7KMG - chains A and B of the 3 polymer chains in the assembly; structure by X-ray diffraction, 2.16 A resolution.

[Chain A]
Molecule: LY-CoV555 Fab heavy chain
From: Homo sapiens
Notes: antibody fragment or engineered binder
Amino-acid sequence (229 residues; row label = number of the first residue in the row):
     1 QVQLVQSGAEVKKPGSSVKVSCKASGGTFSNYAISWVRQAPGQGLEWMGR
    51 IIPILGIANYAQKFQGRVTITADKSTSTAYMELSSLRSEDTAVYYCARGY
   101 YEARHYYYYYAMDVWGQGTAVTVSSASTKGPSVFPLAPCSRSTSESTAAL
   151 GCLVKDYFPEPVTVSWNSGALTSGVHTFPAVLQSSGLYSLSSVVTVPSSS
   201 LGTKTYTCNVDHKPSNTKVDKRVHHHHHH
Unresolved in the structure: 141-143, 229
Cystine bridges: C22-C96, C152-C208

[Chain B]
Molecule: LY-CoV555 Fab light chain
From: Homo sapiens
Notes: antibody fragment or engineered binder
Amino-acid sequence (212 residues; each row starts with the number of its first residue):
     1 DIQMTQSPSSLSASVGDRVTITCRASQSISSYLSWYQQKPGKAPKLLIYA
    51 ASSLQSGVPSRFSGSGSGTDFTLTITSLQPEDFATYYCQQSYSTPRTFGQ
   101 GTKVEIKRTVAAPSVFIFPPSDEQLKSGTASVVCLLNNFYPREAKVQWKV
   151 DNALQSGNSQESVTEQDSKDSTYSLSSTLTLSKADYEKHKVYACEVTQGT
   201 TSVTKSFNRGEC
Cystine bridges: C23-C88, C134-C194

[Chain A / chain B interface]
Residue-residue contacts (84):
  V37(A) with F98(B), hydrophobic
  Q39(A) with Q38(B), hydrogen bond; Y87(B), hydrogen bond
  Q43(A) with Y87(B)
  L45(A) with P44(B), hydrophobic; Y87(B), hydrophobic; F98(B)
  W47(A) with T94(B); P95(B), hydrophobic; R96(B); F98(B)
  A61(A) with P95(B), hydrophobic
  Y95(A) with Q38(B), hydrogen bond; K42(B), hydrogen bond (side chain-backbone); A43(B), hydrophobic; P44(B)
  Y107(A) with Y49(B); A50(B)
  Y108(A) with Y49(B), hydrophobic; Q55(B)
  Y109(A) with S31(B); Y32(B), hydrophobic; A50(B), hydrophobic; S91(B), hydrogen bond (backbone-side chain)
  Y110(A) with Y32(B), hydrophobic; S91(B); R96(B)
  A111(A) with S34(B); Y36(B); Y49(B), hydrophobic
  M112(A) with Y36(B), hydrogen bond (backbone-side chain); L46(B); Q89(B); F98(B), hydrophobic
  D113(A) with L46(B); Q55(B)
  W115(A) with Y36(B); P44(B)
  G116(A) with A43(B)
  F134(A) with S121(B); E123(B); Q124(B)
  P135(A) with S121(B)
  L136(A) with F118(B); V133(B), hydrophobic
  A137(A) with F118(B); P119(B)
  P138(A) with F118(B)
  C139(A) with P119(B), hydrophobic; F207(B), hydrophobic; E211(B); C212(B), disulfide
  S140(A) with C212(B)
  E145(A) with K205(B), salt bridge
  T147(A) with F116(B)
  A149(A) with F116(B), hydrophobic; F118(B)
  L153(A) with S131(B)
  K155(A) with Q124(B); T129(B); S131(B)
  H176(A) with N137(B), hydrogen bond; N138(B), hydrogen bond; S174(B), hydrogen bond
  T177(A) with T164(B)
  F178(A) with L135(B), hydrophobic; S162(B); T164(B); S174(B); L175(B); S176(B)
  P179(A) with S162(B), hydrogen bond (backbone-side chain); V163(B)
  V181(A) with Q160(B); E161(B); S162(B)
  L182(A) with Q160(B), hydrogen bond (backbone-side chain)
  Q183(A) with Q160(B)
  S191(A) with S176(B), hydrogen bond
  V193(A) with L135(B), hydrophobic
  K221(A) with E123(B), salt bridge
  H227(A) with P120(B), hydrogen bond (side chain-backbone); C212(B)
  H228(A) with D122(B)
Other interface residues (no listed pair), chain A (48 interface residues in all): S35, G44, E46, R50, Q117, V133, A148, T195
Other interface residues (no listed pair), chain B (48 interface residues in all): I117, D167, T178
Cross-chain cystine bridges: C139(A)-C212(B)

[Summary]
The chain A/chain B interface involves 48 residues from each chain, with 1 disulfide bond, 13 hydrogen bonds
and 2 salt bridges. Polar contacts include E145(A)-K205(B), K221(A)-E123(B) and Q39(A)-Q38(B).
Here chain A is LY-CoV555 Fab heavy chain and chain B is LY-CoV555 Fab light chain, both from Homo sapiens.
Entry 7KMG (LY-CoV555 neutralizing antibody against SARS-CoV-2) was determined by X-ray diffraction, deposited
together with 7KMI.
